Entry 6DKG (X-ray diffraction, 2.53 A resolution); this record covers chain A.

Chain A:
Protein: High affinity nerve growth factor receptor
Organism: Homo sapiens
Notes: EC 2.7.10.1
UniProtKB: P04629 (NTRK1_HUMAN), isoform P04629-4; residues 479-796 here correspond to UniProt positions 381-698 (UniProt number = residue number - 98)
Amino-acid sequence (320 residues; row label = number of the first residue in the row):
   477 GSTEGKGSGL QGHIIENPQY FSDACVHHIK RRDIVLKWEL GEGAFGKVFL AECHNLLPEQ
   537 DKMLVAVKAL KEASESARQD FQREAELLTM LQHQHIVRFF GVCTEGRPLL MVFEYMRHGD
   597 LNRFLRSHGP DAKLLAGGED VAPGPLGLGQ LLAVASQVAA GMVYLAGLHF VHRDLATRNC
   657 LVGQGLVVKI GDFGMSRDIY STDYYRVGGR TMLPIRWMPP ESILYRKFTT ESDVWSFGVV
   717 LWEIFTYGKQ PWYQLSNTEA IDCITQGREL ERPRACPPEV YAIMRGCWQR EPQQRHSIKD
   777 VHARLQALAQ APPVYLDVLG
Disordered / not traced: 477-499, 608-619, 671-675, 683-686
Sequence notes: expression tag (477-478)
Ligand contacts:
  - 22L (5-phenylthieno[2,3-d]pyrimidin-4(3H)-one): Leu512, Lys513, Trp514, Glu515, Phe525
  - GO7 (2-{[(3R,4S)-3-fluoro-1-{[4-(trifluoromethoxy)phenyl]acetyl}piperidin-4-yl]oxy}-4-(2-hydroxy-2-methylpropoxy)benzamide): Leu516, Gly517, Val524, Ala542, Leu564, Leu567, Ile572, Val573, Phe589, Glu590, Tyr591, Met592, Gly595, Asp596, Leu641, Phe646, His648, Leu657, Ile666, Gly667, Asp668, Phe669

Summary:
Bound to chain A: compound 22L and compound GO7.
Chain A is High affinity nerve growth factor receptor (Homo sapiens); the structure, Crystal structure of
Trk-A in complex with the Pan-Trk Kinase Inhibitor, compound 13b, was determined by X-ray diffraction,
deposited together with 6DKB, 6DKI and 6DKW.
